9DTQ - chains A and E of the 4 polymer chains in the assembly; structure by electron microscopy, 2.87 A resolution.

[Chain A]
Molecule: Histone deacetylase 2
Organism: Homo sapiens
Notes: EC 3.5.1.98, 3.5.1.-
UniProtKB: Q92769 (HDAC2_HUMAN); residue numbers follow UniProt; this construct covers 2-488
Amino-acid sequence (487 residues; row label = number of the first residue in the row):
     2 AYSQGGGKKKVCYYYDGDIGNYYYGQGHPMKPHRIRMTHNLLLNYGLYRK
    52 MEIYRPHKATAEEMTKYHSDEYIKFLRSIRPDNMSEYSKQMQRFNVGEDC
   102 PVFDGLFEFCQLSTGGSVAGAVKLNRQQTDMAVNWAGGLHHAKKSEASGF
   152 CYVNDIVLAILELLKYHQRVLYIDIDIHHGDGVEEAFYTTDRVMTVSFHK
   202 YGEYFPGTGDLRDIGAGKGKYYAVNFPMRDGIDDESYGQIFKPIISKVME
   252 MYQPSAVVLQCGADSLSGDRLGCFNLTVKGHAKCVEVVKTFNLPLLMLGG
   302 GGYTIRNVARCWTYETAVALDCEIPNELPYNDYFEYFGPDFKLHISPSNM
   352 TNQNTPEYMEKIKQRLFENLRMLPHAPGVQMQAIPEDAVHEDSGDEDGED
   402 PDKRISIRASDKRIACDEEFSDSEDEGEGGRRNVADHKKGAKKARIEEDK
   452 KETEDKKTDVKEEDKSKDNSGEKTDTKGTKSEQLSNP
Disordered / not traced: 2-8, 376-488
Ligand contacts: inositol hexakisphosphate (IHP): Tyr24, Gly26, Gln27, Gly28, His29, Pro30, Lys32, Arg271, Ile306
Curated features (UniProtKB/Swiss-Prot):
  - active site: His142
  - binding site (1D-myo-inositol 1,4,5,6-tetrakisphosphate): Gly28, Lys32, Arg271
  - binding site (Ca(2+)): Asp175, Asp177, His179, Phe188, Thr191, Val194, Ser198, Phe199, Tyr223
  - binding site (Zn(2+)): Asp177, His179, Asp265
  - modified residue: Lys75 (N6-acetyllysine), Lys221 (N6-acetyllysine), Cys262 (S-nitrosocysteine), Cys274 (S-nitrosocysteine), Ser394 (Phosphoserine), Ser407 (Phosphoserine), Ser422 (Phosphoserine), Ser424 (Phosphoserine)
  - cross-link (Glycyl lysine isopeptide (Lys-Gly)): Lys75 (interchain with G-Cter in SUMO2), Lys439 (interchain with G-Cter in SUMO2), Lys452 (interchain with G-Cter in SUMO2), Lys458 (interchain with G-Cter in SUMO2), Lys462 (interchain with G-Cter in SUMO2), Lys478 (interchain with G-Cter in SUMO2), Lys481 (interchain with G-Cter in SUMO2)

[Chain E]
Molecule: Kelch repeat and BTB domain-containing protein 4
Organism: Homo sapiens
UniProtKB: Q9NVX7 (KBTB4_HUMAN); the construct has insertions or renumbered stretches relative to UniProt, so the offset changes along the chain: 17-310 = UniProt 17-310; 313-536 = UniProt 311-534
Amino-acid sequence (520 residues; row label = number of the first residue in the row):
    17 MESPEEPGASMDENYFVNYTFKDRSHSGRVAQGIMKLCLEEELFADVTIS
    67 VEGREFQLHRLVLSAQSCFFRSMFTSNLKEAHNRVIVLQDVSESVFQLLV
   117 DYIYHGTVKLRAEELQEIYEVSDMYQLTSLFEECSRFLARTVQVGNCLQV
   167 MWLADRHSDPELYTAAKHCAKTHLAQLQNTEEFLHLPHRLLTDIISDGVP
   217 CSQNPTEAIEAWINFNKEEREAFAESLRTSLKEIGENVHIYLIGKESSRT
   267 HSLAVSLHCAEDDSISVSGQNSLCHQITAACKHGGDLYVVGGSIPRPRRM
   317 WKCNNATVDWEWCAPLPRDRLQHTLVSVPGKDAIYSLGGKTLQDTLSNAV
   367 IYYRVGDNVWTETTQLEVAVSGAAGANLNGIIYLLGGEENDLDFFTKPSR
   417 LIQCFDTETDKCHVKPYVLPFAGRMHAAVHKDLVFIVAEGDSLVCYNPLL
   467 DSFTRLCLPEAWSSAPSLWKIASCNGSIYVFRDRYKKGDANTYKLDPATS
   517 AVTVTRGIKVLLTNLQFVLA
Disordered / not traced: 17-22
Sequence notes: insertion (311-312)
From the paper describing this entry:
  - mutagenesis - I310F: increased binding to LHC

[How chain A and chain E interact]
Residue-residue contacts (16):
  Tyr202(A) - Phe410(E)  hydrophobic
  Asp211(A) - Phe410(E)
  Leu212(A) - Phe410(E)  hydrophobic
  Leu212(A) - Phe411(E)  hydrophobic
  Arg213(A) - Gln359(E)
  Arg213(A) - Asp360(E)
  Arg213(A) - Thr361(E)
  Arg213(A) - Phe410(E)
  Pro228(A) - Phe410(E)  hydrophobic
  Arg230(A) - Asp409(E)  salt bridge
  Tyr359(A) - Leu408(E)  hydrophobic
  Tyr359(A) - Phe410(E)
  Lys362(A) - Phe411(E)
  Ile363(A) - Phe410(E)  hydrophobic
  Ile363(A) - Phe411(E)  hydrophobic
  Arg366(A) - Phe411(E)
Other interface residues (no listed pair), chain A (11 interface residues in all): Glu358
Other interface residues (no listed pair), chain E (8 interface residues in all): Thr412

[Summary]
The interface between chain A and chain E involves 11 residues on one side and 8 on the other; the contacts
include 1 salt bridge. The salt-bridged pair is Arg230(A)-Asp409(E). Ligands of chain A: inositol
hexakisphosphate. From the paper: I310F of chain E increases binding to LHC.
Chain A is Histone deacetylase 2 and chain E is Kelch repeat and BTB domain-containing protein 4, both from
Homo sapiens; the structure, The structure of HDAC2-CoREST in complex with KBTBD4R313PRR mutant, was
determined by electron microscopy (same publication as 8VPQ and 8VRT).
